PDB entry 8EIP | X-ray diffraction, 2.24 A resolution | chains A and D of the 4 polymer chains in the assembly

== Chain A (and D) ==
Molecule: Succinylglutamate desuccinylase
From: Acinetobacter baylyi ADP1
Notes: chain D of this document is another copy of the same molecule, construct and numbering; everything in this record applies to it too
Reference sequence: Q6FCQ4 (Q6FCQ4_ACIAD); numbering as in UniProt (aligned over 10-379)
Sequence (370 residues; numbered 10 to 379; the number before each row is that of its first residue):
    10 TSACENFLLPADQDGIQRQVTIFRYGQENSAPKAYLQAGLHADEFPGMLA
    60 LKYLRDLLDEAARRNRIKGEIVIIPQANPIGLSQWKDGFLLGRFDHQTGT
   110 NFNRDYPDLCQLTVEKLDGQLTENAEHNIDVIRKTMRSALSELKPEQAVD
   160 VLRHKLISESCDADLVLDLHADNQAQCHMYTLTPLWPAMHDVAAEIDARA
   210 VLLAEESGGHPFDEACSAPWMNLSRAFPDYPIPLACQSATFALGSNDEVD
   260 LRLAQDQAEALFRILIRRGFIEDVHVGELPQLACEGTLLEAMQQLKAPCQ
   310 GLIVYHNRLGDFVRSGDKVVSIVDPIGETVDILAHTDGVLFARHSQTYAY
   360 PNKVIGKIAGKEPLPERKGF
Unresolved in the structure: 374-379 (chain D: 10, 376-379)
Construct notes: engineered mutation A251 (Glu in Q6FCQ4)
Metal / ion sites: Zn2+: H50, E53, H179 (together with beta-Asp-Arg)
Ligand contacts:
  - beta-Asp-Arg: H50, E53, R102, N112, R113, H179, A180, D181, N182, Y189, S216, P220, D222, E223, T249, L298, K366
  - Mn2+ (MN): H315, S330, V332, T338
From the paper describing this entry:
  - Zn2+ coordination: H50, E53, H179
  - binding site for beta-Asp-Arg: R102, N112, R113, D181, S216, D222, E223, K366
  - specificity-determining residues: D222, E223

== How chain A and chain D interact ==
Contacting residue pairs - 8 pairs, chain A then chain D:
  H199(A) with R317(D)
  E287(A) with N316(D); R317(D); R352(D), salt bridge
  L288(A) with R317(D)
  E294(A) with R261(D), salt bridge
  R323(A) with Q264(D)
  K370(A) with D265(D), salt bridge
Other interface residues (no listed pair), chain A (8 interface residues in all): Q290, F321
Other interface residues (no listed pair), chain D (8 interface residues in all): L260, Y314

== In short ==
Chain A and chain D each contribute 8 residues to their interface, with 3 salt bridges. Polar contacts include
E287(A)-R352(D), E294(A)-R261(D) and K370(A)-D265(D). Bound to chain A: beta-Asp-Arg and Mn2+. From the paper:
a binding site for beta-Asp-Arg at R102(A), N112(A) and R113(A) among others; Zn2+ coordination by H50(A),
E53(A) and H179(A).
Chain A and chain D are both Succinylglutamate desuccinylase (Acinetobacter baylyi ADP1); the structure,
Crystal structure of cyanophycin dipeptide hydrolase CphZ E251A from Acinetobacter baylyi DSM587 in complex
with beta-Asp-Arg, was determined by X-ray diffraction.
